PDB entry 7UIX | electron microscopy, 3.24 A resolution | chains C and S of the 14 polymer chains in the assembly

[Chain C]
Name: ATP-dependent Clp protease ATP-binding subunit ClpA
From: Escherichia coli
UniProtKB: A0A836NDF2 (A0A836NDF2_ECOLX); residues 1-758 here = UniProt positions 1-758
Sequence (758 residues; each row starts with the number of its first residue):
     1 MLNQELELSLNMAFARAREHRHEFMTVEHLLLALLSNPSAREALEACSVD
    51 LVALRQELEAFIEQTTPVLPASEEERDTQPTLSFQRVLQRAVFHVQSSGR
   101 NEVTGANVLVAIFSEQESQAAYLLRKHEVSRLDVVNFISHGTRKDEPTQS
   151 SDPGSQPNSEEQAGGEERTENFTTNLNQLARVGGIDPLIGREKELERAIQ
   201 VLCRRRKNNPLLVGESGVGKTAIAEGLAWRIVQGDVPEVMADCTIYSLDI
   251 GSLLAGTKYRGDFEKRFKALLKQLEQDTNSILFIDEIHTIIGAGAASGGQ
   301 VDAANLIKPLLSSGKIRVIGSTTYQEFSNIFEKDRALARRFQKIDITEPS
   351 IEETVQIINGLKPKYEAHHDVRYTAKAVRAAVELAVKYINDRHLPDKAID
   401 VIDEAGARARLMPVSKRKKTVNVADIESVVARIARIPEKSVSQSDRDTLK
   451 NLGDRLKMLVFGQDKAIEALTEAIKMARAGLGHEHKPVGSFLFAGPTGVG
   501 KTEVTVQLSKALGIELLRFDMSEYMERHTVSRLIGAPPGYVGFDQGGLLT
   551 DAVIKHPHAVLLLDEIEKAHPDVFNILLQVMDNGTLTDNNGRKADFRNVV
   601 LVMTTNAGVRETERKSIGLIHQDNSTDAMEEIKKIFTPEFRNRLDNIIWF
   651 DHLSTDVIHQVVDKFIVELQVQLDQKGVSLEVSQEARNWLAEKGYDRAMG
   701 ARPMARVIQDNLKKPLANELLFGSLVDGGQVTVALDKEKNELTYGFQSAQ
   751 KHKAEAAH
Unresolved in the structure: 1-169, 750-758
Construct notes: conflict Thr169 (Met in A0A836NDF2)
Ion coordination: Mg2+ site 1: Thr221 (together with ATP-gamma-S); Mg2+ site 2: Thr502 (together with ATP-gamma-S)
Ligand contacts:
  - ATP-gamma-S (AGS; phosphothiophosphoric acid-adenylate ester), molecule 1: Asp186, Pro187, Leu188, Ile189, Arg191, Ser216, Gly217, Val218, Gly219, Lys220, Thr221, Ala222, Glu286, Thr323, Ile357, Leu361, Tyr365, Pro395, Ile399
  - ATP-gamma-S (AGS), molecule 2: Leu459, Val460, Phe461, Pro496, Thr497, Gly498, Val499, Gly500, Lys501, Thr502, Glu503, Asp564, Glu565, Asn606, Leu653, Val661, Lys664, Phe665, Ala701, Arg702
  - ATP-gamma-S (AGS), molecule 3: Asp582, Glu639, Arg643

[Chain S]
Name: ATP-dependent Clp protease adapter protein ClpS
From: Escherichia coli
UniProtKB: A0A1X3JJM5 (A0A1X3JJM5_ECOLX); numbering as in UniProt (aligned over 1-106)
Sequence (106 residues; each row starts with the number of its first residue):
     1 MGKTNDWLDFDQLAEEKVRDALKPPSMYKVILVNDDYTPMEFVIDVLQKF
    51 FSYDVERATQLMLAVHYQGKAICGVFTAEVAETKVAMVNKYARENEHPLL
   101 CTLEKA
Unresolved in the structure: 1, 27-106
Reported in the primary citation:
  - conformationally variable residues (order/disorder transition): Gly2 to Glu15

[Interface between chain C and chain S]
Contacting residue pairs (19; chain C residue first):
  Lys258(C) - Lys23(S)
  Lys258(C) - Pro24(S)
  Arg260(C) - Lys23(S)
  Arg260(C) - Pro24(S)
  Ala296(C) - Ala21(S)
  Ser297(C) - Asp20(S)
  Gly299(C) - Lys23(S)
  Gln300(C) - Lys23(S)
  Arg527(C) - Trp7(S)
  His528(C) - Trp7(S)
  Gly539(C) - Asp11(S)
  Gly539(C) - Gln12(S)  hydrogen bond (backbone-backbone)
  Tyr540(C) - Asp9(S)  hydrogen bond
  Tyr540(C) - Phe10(S)
  Tyr540(C) - Asp11(S)
  Tyr540(C) - Gln12(S)
  Val541(C) - Phe10(S)
  Val541(C) - Gln12(S)
  Asp544(C) - Gln12(S)
Interface residues without a listed pair, chain C (14 interface residues in all): Tyr259, Gly298
Interface residues without a listed pair, chain S (10 interface residues in all): Leu22
The authors on this interface:
  - interface residues, chain C: Ala296(C), Ser297(C), Tyr540(C)
  - interface residues, chain S: Pro24(S)

[In short]
14 residues of chain C and 10 residues of chain S are in contact; the contacts include 2 hydrogen bonds. Polar
contacts include Tyr540(C)-Asp9(S) and Gly539(C)-Gln12(S). Ligands of chain C: 3 copies of ATP-gamma-S. The
paper reports interface residues Ala296(C), Ser297(C) and Pro24(S) among others; conformational variability at
Gly2(S).
Chain C is ATP-dependent Clp protease ATP-binding subunit ClpA and chain S is ATP-dependent Clp protease
adapter protein ClpS, both from Escherichia coli; the structure, ClpAP complex bound to ClpS N-terminal
extension, class I, was determined by electron microscopy (same publication as 7UIV, 7UIW, 7UIZ, 7UJ0 and
7UIY).
